Entry 3OMH (X-ray diffraction, 2.90 A resolution); this record covers chains A and E.

# Chain A
Molecule: Tyrosine-protein phosphatase non-receptor type 22
Source organism: Homo sapiens
Notes: EC 3.1.3.48; fragment: Tyrosine-protein phosphatase domain residues 1-294
Reference sequence: Q9Y2R2 (PTN22_HUMAN); numbering as in UniProt (aligned over 1-294)
Chain sequence (313 residues; row label = number of the first residue in the row; numbers below 1 keep their minus sign (His-18 is residue -18)):
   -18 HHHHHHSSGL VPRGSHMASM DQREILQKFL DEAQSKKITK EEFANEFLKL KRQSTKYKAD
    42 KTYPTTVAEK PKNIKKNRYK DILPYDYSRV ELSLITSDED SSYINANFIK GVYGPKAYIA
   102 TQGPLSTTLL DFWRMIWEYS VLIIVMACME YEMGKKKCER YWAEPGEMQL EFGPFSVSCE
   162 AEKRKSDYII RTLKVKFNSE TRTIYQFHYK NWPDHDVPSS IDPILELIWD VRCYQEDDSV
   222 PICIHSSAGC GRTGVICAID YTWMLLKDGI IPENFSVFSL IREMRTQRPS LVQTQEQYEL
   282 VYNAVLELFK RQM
Unresolved in the structure: -18 to 0
Construct notes: expression tag (-18 to 0); engineered mutation Ser227 (Cys in Q9Y2R2)
Reported in the primary citation:
  - catalytic residues: Asp195 (citing earlier work)
  - mutagenesis - D195A, C227S: increased binding to SKAP-HOM

# Chain E
Molecule: Src kinase-associated phosphoprotein 2
Notes: fragment: sequence database residues 71-79
Reference sequence: O75563 (SKAP2_HUMAN); residues 390-398 here correspond to UniProt positions 71-79 (UniProt number = residue number - 319)
Chain sequence (9 residues; row label = number of the first residue in the row):
   390 DGEEYDDPF
Modified / non-standard residues: Tyr394 (o-phosphotyrosine; PTR)

# Chain A / chain E interface
Residue-residue contacts (21; chain A residue first):
  Arg59(A) - Asp390(E)
  Arg59(A) - Gly391(E)  hydrogen bond (backbone-backbone)
  Tyr60(A) - Asp390(E)  hydrogen bond
  Tyr60(A) - Tyr394(E)
  Lys61(A) - Glu393(E)
  Asp62(A) - Glu393(E)
  Asp62(A) - Tyr394(E)  hydrogen bond (side chain-backbone)
  Asp62(A) - Asp395(E)  hydrogen bond (side chain-backbone)
  Ile63(A) - Tyr394(E)
  Lys136(A) - Asp390(E)  salt bridge
  Lys137(A) - Asp390(E)
  Lys138(A) - Asp390(E)  salt bridge
  Ser227(A) - Tyr394(E)
  Ser228(A) - Tyr394(E)
  Ala229(A) - Tyr394(E)
  Gly230(A) - Tyr394(E)
  Cys231(A) - Tyr394(E)
  Gly232(A) - Tyr394(E)
  Arg233(A) - Tyr394(E)
  Thr275(A) - Phe398(E)
  Glu277(A) - Phe398(E)
Other interface residues (no listed pair), chain A (20 interface residues in all): Lys32, Thr234, Gln274
Other interface residues (no listed pair), chain E (7 interface residues in all): Pro397
From the paper, about this interface:
  - pairs named by the authors: Lys32(A)-Asp395(E), Arg59(A)-Asp390(E), Tyr60(A)-Tyr394(E), Lys61(A)-Glu393(E), Asp62(A)-Tyr394(E) (hydrogen bond), Asp62(A)-Asp395(E) (hydrogen bond), Ile63(A)-Tyr394(E), Lys136(A)-Asp390(E), Lys137(A)-Asp390(E), Lys138(A)-Asp390(E), Ser228(A)-Tyr394(E) (backbone contact), Ala229(A)-Tyr394(E) (backbone contact), Cys231(A)-Tyr394(E) (backbone contact), Gly232(A)-Tyr394(E) (backbone contact), Arg233(A)-Tyr394(E) (hydrogen bond), Gln274(A)-Tyr394(E), Gln274(A)-Asp395(E), Thr275(A)-Phe398(E), Glu277(A)-Phe398(E)
  - interface residues, chain A: Lys32(A), Asn58(A), Arg59(A), Tyr60(A), Lys61(A), Asp62(A), Ile63(A), Lys136(A), Lys137(A), Lys138(A), His226(A), Ser228(A), Ala229(A), Cys231(A), Gly232(A), Arg233(A), Arg269(A), Gln274(A), Thr275(A), Glu277(A)

# In short
20 residues of chain A face 7 of chain E across their interface; the contacts include 4 hydrogen bonds and 2
salt bridges. Polar pairs include Lys136(A)-Asp390(E), Lys138(A)-Asp390(E) and Tyr60(A)-Asp390(E). The authors
report contacts between Lys32(A) and Asp395(E), Arg59(A) and Asp390(E) and Tyr60(A) and Tyr394(E) among
others; hydrogen bonds between Asp62(A) and Tyr394(E), Asp62(A) and Asp395(E) and Arg233(A) and Tyr394(E);
backbone contacts between Ser228(A) and Tyr394(E), Ala229(A) and Tyr394(E) and Cys231(A) and Tyr394(E) among
others. The paper reports the catalytic residue Asp195(A); D195A and C227S of chain A increase binding to
SKAP-HOM.
Chain A is Tyrosine-protein phosphatase non-receptor type 22 (Homo sapiens) and chain E is Src
kinase-associated phosphoprotein 2; the structure, Crystal structure of PTPN22 in complex with SKAP-HOM pTyr75
peptide, was determined by X-ray diffraction.
